5N68 - chain A; structure by X-ray diffraction, 1.85 A resolution.

Chain A:
Molecule: Mitogen-activated protein kinase 14
From: Homo sapiens
Notes: EC 2.7.11.24
UniProtKB: Q16539 (MK14_HUMAN); numbering as in UniProt (aligned over 1-360)
Amino-acid sequence (360 residues; row label = number of the first residue in the row):
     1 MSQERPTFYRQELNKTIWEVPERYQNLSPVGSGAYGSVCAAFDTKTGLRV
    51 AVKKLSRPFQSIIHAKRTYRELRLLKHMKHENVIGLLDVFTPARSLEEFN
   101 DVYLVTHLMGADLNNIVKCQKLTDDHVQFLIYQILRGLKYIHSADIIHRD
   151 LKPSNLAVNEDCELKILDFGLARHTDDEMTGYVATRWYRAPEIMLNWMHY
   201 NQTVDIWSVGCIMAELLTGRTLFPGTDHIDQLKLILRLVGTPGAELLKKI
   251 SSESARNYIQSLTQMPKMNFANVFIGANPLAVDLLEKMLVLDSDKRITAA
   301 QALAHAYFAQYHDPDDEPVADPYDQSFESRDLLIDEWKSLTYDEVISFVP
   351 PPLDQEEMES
Not modelled in the structure: 1-3, 33-34, 117-120, 171-184, 352-360
Curated features (UniProtKB/Swiss-Prot):
  - motif: Thr-180 to Tyr-182 (TXY)
  - active site: Asp-168 (Proton acceptor)
  - binding site (ATP): Val-30 to Val-38, Lys-53
  - modified residue: Ser-2 (N-acetylserine), Thr-16 (Phosphothreonine), Lys-53 (N6-acetyllysine), Lys-152 (N6-acetyllysine), Thr-180 (Phosphothreonine), Tyr-182 (Phosphotyrosine), Thr-263 (Phosphothreonine), Tyr-323 (Phosphotyrosine)
  - natural variant: Ala-51 (A51V: In a gastric adenocarcinoma sample), Pro-322 (P322R: In a lung adenocarcinoma sample)
  - mutagenesis: Ala-34 (A34V: Lowered kinase activity), Lys-53 (K53R: Loss of kinase activity), Lys-54 (K54R: Impairs MAP2K6/MKK6-dependent autophosphorylation), Tyr-69 (Y69H: Lowered kinase activity), Asp-168 (D168A: Loss of kinase activity), Thr-175 (T175A: No effect on either the kinase activity or tyrosine phosphorylation), Asp-176 (D176A: Emulation of the active state. Increase in activity; when associated with S-327 or L-327), Asp-177 (D177A: Loss of kinase activity), Thr-180 (T180E: Loss of kinase activity), Tyr-182 (Y182F: Loss of kinase activity), Ala-320 (A320T: Lowered kinase activity), Phe-327 (F327L: Emulation of the active state. Increase in activity; when associated with A-176; F327S: Emulation of the active state. Increase in activity; when associated with A-176), 1 further mutagenesis entry in UniProt
Residues lining bound ligands: 8OK (2-(4-morpholin-4-ylphenyl)-N4-(2-phenylethyl)quinazoline-4,7-diamine): Pro-191, Glu-192, Leu-195, Asn-196, Trp-197, Leu-232, Leu-236, Pro-242, Leu-246, Lys-249, Ile-250, Ser-251, Ser-252, Ala-255, Ile-259, Leu-291, Asp-292, Ser-293, Asp-294
From the paper describing this entry:
  - binding site for 8OK: Trp-197, Asp-294

In short:
Bound to chain A: compound 8OK. UniProt lists active-site residue Asp-168, 10 ATP-binding residues and 13
mutagenesis sites. From the paper: a binding site for 8OK at Trp-197 and Asp-294.
Chain A is Mitogen-activated protein kinase 14 (Homo sapiens); the structure, Crystal Structure of p38alpha in
Complex with Lipid Pocket Ligand 9m, was determined by X-ray diffraction, deposited together with 5N63, 5N64,
5N65, 5N66 and 5N67.
